8W34 - chains A and D of the 12 polymer chains in the assembly; structure by electron microscopy, 2.83 A resolution.

[Chain A (and D)]
Protein: Integrase
Source organism: Human immunodeficiency virus 1
Notes: chain D of this document is another copy of the same molecule, construct and numbering; everything in this record applies to it too
Reference sequence: F2WR39 (F2WR39_9HIV1); residues 1-288 here = UniProt positions 1-288
Chain sequence (288 residues; numbered 1 to 288; the number before each row is that of its first residue):
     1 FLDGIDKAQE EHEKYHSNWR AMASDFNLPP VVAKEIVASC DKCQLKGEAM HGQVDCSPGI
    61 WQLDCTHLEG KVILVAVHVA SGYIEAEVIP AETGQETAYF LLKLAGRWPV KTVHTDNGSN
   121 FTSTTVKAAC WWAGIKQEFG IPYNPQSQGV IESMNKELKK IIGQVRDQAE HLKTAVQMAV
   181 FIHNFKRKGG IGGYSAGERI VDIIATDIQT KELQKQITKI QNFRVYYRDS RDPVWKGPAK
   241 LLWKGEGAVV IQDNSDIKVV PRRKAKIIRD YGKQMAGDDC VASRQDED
Unresolved in the structure: 229-235, 269-288 (chain D: 1-221, 269-288)
Metal / ion sites: Zn2+: H12, H16, C40, C43; Mg2+ site 1: D64, D116 (together with Dolutegravir); Mg2+ site 2: D64, E152 (together with Dolutegravir)
Small-molecule neighbours: Dolutegravir (DLU; (4R,12aS)-N-(2,4-difluorobenzyl)-7-hydroxy-4-methyl-6,8-dioxo-3,4,6,8,12,12a-hexahydro-2H-pyrido[1',2':4,5]pyrazino[2,1-b][1,3]oxazine-9-carboxamide): D64, D116, N117, G118, Y143, P145, Q146, E152

[Interface between chain A and chain D]
Pairs across the interface (30; chain A residue first):
  A38(A) - R224(D)  hydrogen bond (backbone-side chain)
  D41(A) - Y226(D)  hydrogen bond
  D41(A) - P238(D)
  Q44(A) - Y226(D)
  Q44(A) - W235(D)
  Q44(A) - K266(D)
  Q44(A) - I268(D)
  L45(A) - W235(D)
  K46(A) - W235(D)
  K46(A) - K266(D)
  G47(A) - W235(D)
  G47(A) - R263(D)
  G47(A) - A265(D)
  E48(A) - R262(D)  salt bridge
  E48(A) - R263(D)
  E48(A) - A265(D)  hydrogen bond (backbone-backbone)
  M50(A) - E246(D)
  M50(A) - R262(D)
  M50(A) - R263(D)
  H51(A) - R263(D)  hydrogen bond
  I141(A) - A248(D)  hydrophobic
  I141(A) - V259(D)
  I141(A) - V260(D)
  I141(A) - P261(D)
  Y143(A) - R231(D)  hydrogen bond
  Y143(A) - K264(D)  hydrogen bond (backbone-side chain)
  N144(A) - P261(D)
  N144(A) - R263(D)  hydrogen bond
  N144(A) - K264(D)  hydrogen bond
  Q146(A) - R263(D)  hydrogen bond
Also at the interface, not in a pair above, chain A (15 interface residues in all): G52, P142
Also at the interface, not in a pair above, chain D (20 interface residues in all): D229, S230, G237, G247

[In short]
15 residues of chain A and 20 residues of chain D are in contact, with 9 hydrogen bonds and 1 salt bridge.
Polar pairs include E48(A)-R262(D), A38(A)-R224(D) and D41(A)-Y226(D). Chain A binds Dolutegravir. H12(A),
H16(A), C40(A) and C43(A) coordinate Zn2+.
Chain A and chain D are both Integrase (Human immunodeficiency virus 1); the structure, HIV-1 intasome core
assembled with wild-type integrase, 1F, was determined by electron microscopy (same publication as 8W09 and
8W2R).
